8QSC - chains A and H of the 4 polymer chains in the assembly; structure by X-ray diffraction, 1.80 A resolution.

Chain A:
Protein: 14-3-3 protein sigma
Organism: Homo sapiens
Reference sequence: P31947 (1433S_HUMAN); residues 1-231 here = UniProt positions 1-231
Amino-acid sequence (236 residues; each row starts with the number of its first residue; numbers below 1 keep their minus sign (Gly-4 is residue -4)):
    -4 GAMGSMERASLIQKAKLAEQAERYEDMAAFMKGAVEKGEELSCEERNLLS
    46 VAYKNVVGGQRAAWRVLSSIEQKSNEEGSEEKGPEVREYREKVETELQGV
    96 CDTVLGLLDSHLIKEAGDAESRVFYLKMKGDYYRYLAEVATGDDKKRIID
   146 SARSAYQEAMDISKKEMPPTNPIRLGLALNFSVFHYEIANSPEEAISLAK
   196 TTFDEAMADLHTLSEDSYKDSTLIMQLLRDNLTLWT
Disordered / not traced: -4 to -3, 70-77
Sequence notes: expression tag (-4 to 0)
Swiss-Prot annotation at these positions:
  - site (Interaction with phosphoserine on interacting protein): Arg56, Arg129
  - modified residue (Phosphoserine): Ser5, Ser74
Covalent attachments: compound WPN linked to Cys38
Ion coordination: Mg2+ near Glu89 (its only coordinating residue here)
Residues lining bound ligands: WPN (N-[[1-(4-bromophenyl)sulfonylpiperidin-4-yl]methyl]-2-chloranyl-ethanamide): Arg41, Asn42, Ser45, Glu115, Phe119, Lys122, Pro167, Ile168, Asp215, Leu218, Ile219

Chain H:
Protein: ARAF peptide pS214
Amino-acid sequence (11 residues; numbered 210 to 220; the number before each row is that of its first residue):
   210 IRSTSTPNVHM
Modified / non-standard residues: Ser214 (phosphoserine; SEP)
Residues lining bound ligands: WPN (N-[[1-(4-bromophenyl)sulfonylpiperidin-4-yl]methyl]-2-chloranyl-ethanamide): Thr215, Pro216, Val218, Met220

How chain A and chain H interact:
Contacting residue pairs - 36 pairs, chain A then chain H:
  Glu14(A) - His219(H)  salt bridge
  Asn42(A) - His219(H)
  Asn42(A) - Met220(H)  hydrogen bond (side chain-backbone)
  Ser45(A) - Asn217(H)
  Val46(A) - Asn217(H)  hydrogen bond (backbone-side chain)
  Val46(A) - His219(H)
  Lys49(A) - Ser214(H)
  Lys49(A) - Asn217(H)
  Asn50(A) - Asn217(H)
  Arg56(A) - Ser214(H)
  Arg60(A) - Arg211(H)
  Arg129(A) - Ser214(H)
  Tyr130(A) - Ser214(H)
  Pro167(A) - Met220(H)  hydrophobic
  Ile168(A) - Met220(H)  hydrophobic
  Gly171(A) - Thr215(H)  hydrogen bond (backbone-side chain)
  Leu174(A) - Thr213(H)
  Leu174(A) - Ser214(H)
  Leu174(A) - Thr215(H)
  Asn175(A) - Ser214(H)
  Asn175(A) - Thr215(H)  hydrogen bond (side chain-backbone)
  Val178(A) - Thr213(H)
  Tyr181(A) - Ser212(H)
  Glu182(A) - Arg211(H)
  Glu182(A) - Ser212(H)  hydrogen bond
  Asp215(A) - Met220(H)
  Leu218(A) - Pro216(H)  hydrophobic
  Ile219(A) - Thr215(H)
  Ile219(A) - Pro216(H)
  Leu222(A) - Ser214(H)
  Leu222(A) - Pro216(H)
  Asn226(A) - Ser212(H)
  Asn226(A) - Thr213(H)  hydrogen bond (side chain-backbone)
  Leu229(A) - Ile210(H)
  Leu229(A) - Arg211(H)
  Trp230(A) - Ser212(H)  hydrogen bond
Other interface residues (no listed pair), chain A (27 interface residues in all): Leu43, Lys122
Other interface residues (no listed pair), chain H (11 interface residues in all): Val218

Summary:
Chain A and chain H form an interface of 27 and 11 residues respectively, with 7 hydrogen bonds and 1 salt
bridge. Polar pairs include Glu14(A)-His219(H), Asn42(A)-Met220(H) and Val46(A)-Asn217(H). Ligands of chain H:
compound WPN. Covalently linked compound WPN: at Cys38(A).
Chain A is 14-3-3 protein sigma (Homo sapiens) and chain H is ARAF peptide pS214; the structure, Ternary
structure of 14-3-3s, ARAF phosphopeptide (pS214) and compound 22 (1083853), was determined by X-ray
diffraction.
